PDB entry 2ZM6 | X-ray diffraction, 3.30 A resolution | chains A and N of the 21 polymer chains in the assembly

# Chain A
Molecule: 16S ribosomal RNA
Source organism: Thermus thermophilus
Sequence (1509 nucleotides; row label = number of the first residue in the row; note: 42 numbers in that range are skipped by the numbering (no residue carries them; nothing is unmodelled there); a row labelled like 190A-190L holds insertion residues (190A, then the next letters in order)):
     1 UUGUUGGAGA GUUUGAUCCU GGCUCAGGGU GAACGCUGGC GGCGUGCCUA AGACAUGCAA
    61 GUCGUGCGGG
    73 CCGCGGGGUU UU
    88 ACUCCG
    95 UGGUC
   101 AGCGGCGGAC GGGUGAGUAA CGCGUGGGU
  129A G
   130 ACCUACCCGG AAGAGGGGGA CAACCCGGGG AAACUCGGGC UAAUCCCCCA UGUGGACCCG
   190 C
190A-190L CCCUUGGGGUGU
   191 GUCCAAAGGG CUUU
   216 GCCCGCUUCC GGAUGGGCCC GCGUCCCAUC AGCUAGUUGG UGGGGUAAUG GCCCACCAAG
   276 GCGACGACGG GUAGCCGGUC UGAGAGGAUG GCCGGCCACA GGGGCACUGA GACACGGGCC
   336 CCACUCCUAC GGGAGGCAGC AGUUAGGAAU CUUCCGCAAU GGGCGCAAGC CUGACGGAGC
   396 GACGCCGCUU GGAGGAAGAA GCCCUUCGGG GUGUAAACUC CUGAA
   442 CCCGGGACGA AACCCCCGAC GA
   474 GGGGACUGAC GGUACCGGG
   494 GUAAUAGCGC CGGCCAACUC CGUGCCAGCA GCCGCGGUAA UACGGAGGGC GCGAGCGUUA
   554 CCCGGAUUCA CUGGGCGUAA AGGGCGUGUA GGCGGCCUGG GGCGUCCCAU GUGAAAGACC
   614 ACGGCUCAAC CGUGGGGGAG CGUGGGAUAC GCUCAGGCUA GACGGUGGGA GAGGGUGGUG
   674 GAAUUCCCGG AGUAGCGGUG AAAUGCGCAG AUACCGGGAG GAACGCCGAU GGCGAAGGCA
   734 GCCACCUGGU CCACCCGUGA CGCUGAGGCG CGAAAGCGUG GGGAGCAAAC CGGAUUAGAU
   794 ACCCGGGUAG UCCACGCCCU AAACGAUGCG CGCUAGGUCU CUGGGUCU
   848 CCUGGGGGCC GAAGCUAACG CGUUAAGCGC GCCGCCUGGG GAGUACGGCC GCAAGGCUGA
   908 AACUCAAAGG AAUUGACGGG GGCCCGCACA AGCGGUGGAG CAUGUGGUUU AAUUCGAAGC
   968 AACGCGAAGA ACCUUACCAG GCCUUGACAU GCUAGG
 1003A G
  1004 AACCCGGGUG AAAGCCUGGG GUGCCCC
1030A-1030D GCGA
  1031 GGGGAGCCCU AGCACAGGUG CUGCAUGGCC GUCGUCAGCU CGUGCCGUGA GGUGUUGGGU
  1091 UAAGUCCCGC AACGAGCGCA ACCCCCGCCG UUAGUUGCCA GCGGUUCGGC CGGGCACUCU
  1151 AACGGGACUG CCCGCGAAA
  1171 GCGGGAGGAA GGAGGGGACG ACGUCUGGUC AGCAUGGCCC UUACGGCCUG GGCGACACAC
  1231 GUGCUACAAU GCCCACUACA AAGCGAUGCC ACCCGGCAAC GGGGAGCUAA UCGCAAAAAG
  1291 GUGGGCCCAG UUCGGAUUGG GGUCUGCAAC CCGACCCCAU GAAGCCGGAA UCGCUAGUAA
  1351 UCGCGGAUCA G
 1361A C
  1362 CAUGCCGCGG UGAAUACGUU CCCGGGCCUU GUACACACCG CCCGUCACGC CAUGGGAGCG
  1422 GGCUCUACCC GAAGUCGCCG GG
  1446 AGCCUACGGG
  1459 CAGGCGCCGA GGGUAGGGCC CGUGACUGGG GCGAAGUCGU AACAAGGUAG CUGUACCGGA
  1519 AGGUGCGGCU GGAU
Not modelled in the structure: 1-3

# Chain N
Name: 30S ribosomal protein S14 type Z
Source organism: Thermus thermophilus
Reference sequence: Q5SHQ1 (RS14Z_THET8); numbering as in UniProt (aligned over 2-61)
Sequence (60 residues; each row starts with the number of its first residue):
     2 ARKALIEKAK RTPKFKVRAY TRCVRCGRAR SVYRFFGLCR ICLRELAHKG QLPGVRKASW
Bound ions: Zn2+: Cys24, Cys27, Cys40, Cys43

# Chain A / chain N interface
Residue-residue contacts - 71 pairs, chain A then chain N:
  G973(A) - Arg29(N)  hydrogen bond to the sugar
  G973(A) - Arg41(N)  hydrogen bond to the phosphate
  A974(A) - Arg29(N)  salt bridge to the phosphate
  A974(A) - Arg31(N)  hydrogen bond to the base
  A974(A) - Ser32(N)  hydrogen bond to the phosphate
  A974(A) - Arg41(N)  salt bridge to the phosphate
  A975(A) - Arg31(N)  phosphate contact
  A975(A) - Ser32(N)  sugar contact
  A975(A) - Tyr34(N)  base contact
  G976(A) - Arg31(N)  phosphate contact
  G976(A) - Ser32(N)  phosphate contact
  A977(A) - Arg31(N)  salt bridge to the phosphate
  C979(A) - Val18(N)  base contact
  C979(A) - Arg19(N)  hydrogen bond to the base
  C980(A) - Val18(N)  base contact
  C980(A) - Arg19(N)  hydrogen bond to the sugar
  C980(A) - Tyr21(N)  sugar contact
  U981(A) - Lys9(N)  salt bridge to the phosphate
  U981(A) - Tyr21(N)  sugar contact
  U982(A) - Arg23(N)  salt bridge to the phosphate
  A983(A) - Arg3(N)  salt bridge to the phosphate
  A983(A) - Leu6(N)  phosphate contact
  A994(A) - Arg12(N)  hydrogen bond to the sugar
  C995(A) - Lys4(N)  base contact
  C995(A) - Glu8(N)  hydrogen bond to the sugar
  A1015(A) - Lys15(N)  hydrogen bond to the sugar
  A1046(A) - Lys4(N)  phosphate contact
  G1047(A) - Lys4(N)  salt bridge to the phosphate
  G1048(A) - Ala2(N)  phosphate contact
  G1048(A) - Arg3(N)  phosphate contact
  G1048(A) - Lys4(N)  hydrogen bond to the phosphate
  U1049(A) - Ala2(N)  base contact
  C1059(A) - Arg45(N)  hydrogen bond to the phosphate
  C1060(A) - Arg45(N)  salt bridge to the phosphate
  C1114(A) - Ser60(N)  hydrogen bond to the sugar
  C1114(A) - Trp61(N)  base contact
  C1115(A) - Ser60(N)  sugar contact
  C1115(A) - Trp61(N)  sugar contact
  G1186(A) - Trp61(N)  hydrogen bond to the base
  G1187(A) - Ser60(N)  hydrogen bond to the base
  G1187(A) - Trp61(N)  hydrogen bond to the sugar
  A1188(A) - Lys58(N)  hydrogen bond to the phosphate
  A1188(A) - Ser60(N)  sugar contact
  C1189(A) - Lys58(N)  salt bridge to the phosphate
  G1202(A) - Ala2(N)  phosphate contact
  G1202(A) - Cys27(N)  sugar contact
  G1202(A) - Arg29(N)  hydrogen bond to the sugar
  G1202(A) - Ile42(N)  base contact
  G1202(A) - Glu46(N)  hydrogen bond to the base
  C1203(A) - Ala2(N)  hydrogen bond to the phosphate
  C1203(A) - Cys27(N)  sugar contact
  G1216(A) - Arg3(N)  salt bridge to the phosphate
  G1216(A) - Ala5(N)  phosphate contact
  C1217(A) - Ala5(N)  phosphate contact
  C1217(A) - Lys9(N)  salt bridge to the phosphate
  C1218(A) - Lys9(N)  salt bridge to the phosphate
  C1218(A) - Lys15(N)  phosphate contact
  U1219(A) - Lys15(N)  salt bridge to the phosphate
  U1219(A) - Arg19(N)  salt bridge to the phosphate
  G1316(A) - Val18(N)  sugar contact
  C1317(A) - Phe16(N)  base contact
  C1317(A) - Lys17(N)  phosphate contact
  A1357(A) - Tyr34(N)  sugar contact
  U1358(A) - Val33(N)  sugar contact
  U1358(A) - Tyr34(N)  phosphate contact
  U1358(A) - Arg35(N)  hydrogen bond to the phosphate
  C1359(A) - Thr22(N)  hydrogen bond to the phosphate
  C1359(A) - Arg35(N)  salt bridge to the phosphate
  A1360(A) - Arg35(N)  salt bridge to the phosphate
  G1368(A) - Trp61(N)  hydrogen bond to the phosphate
  C1369(A) - Trp61(N)  hydrogen bond to the phosphate
Other interface residues (no listed pair), chain A (42 interface residues in all): A1016, G1220, A1318
Other interface residues (no listed pair), chain N (34 interface residues in all): Ala30, Phe36, Cys40, Cys43

# Overview
The interface between chain A and chain N involves 42 residues on one side and 34 on the other; the contacts
include 23 hydrogen bonds and 16 salt bridges. Among the polar pairs are A974(A)-Arg31(N), C979(A)-Arg19(N)
and G1186(A)-Trp61(N).
Chain A is 16S ribosomal RNA and chain N is 30S ribosomal protein S14 type Z, both from Thermus thermophilus;
the structure, Crystal structure of the Thermus thermophilus 30S ribosomal subunit, was determined by X-ray
diffraction.
